PDB entry 7V2O | electron microscopy, 3.50 A resolution | chains A and N of the 22 polymer chains in the assembly

== Chain A ==
Molecule: 16s ribosomal RNA
From: Thermus thermophilus HB8
Sequence (1522 nucleotides; each row starts with the number of its first residue):
     1 UUUGUUGGAGAGUUUGAUCCUGGCUCAGGGUGAACGCUGGCGGCGUGCCU
    51 AAGACAUGCAAGUCGUGCGGGCCGCGGGGUUUUACUCCGUGGUCAGCGGC
   101 GGACGGGUGAGUAACGCGUGGGUGACCUACCCGGAAGAGGGGGACAACCC
   151 GGGGAAACUCGGGCUAAUCCCCCAUGUGGACCCGCCCCUUGGGGUGUGUC
   201 CAAAGGGCUUUGCCCGCUUCCGGAUGGGCCCGCGUCCCAUCAGCUAGUUG
   251 GUGGGGUAAUGGCCCACCAAGGCGACGACGGGUAGCCGGUCUGAGAGGAU
   301 GGCCGGCCACAGGGGCACUGAGACACGGGCCCCACUCCUACGGGAGGCAG
   351 CAGUUAGGAAUCUUCCGCAAUGGGCGCAAGCCUGACGGAGCGACGCCGCU
   401 UGGAGGAAGAAGCCCUUCGGGGUGUAAACUCCUGAACCCGGGACGAAACC
   451 CCCGACGAGGGGACUGACGGUACCGGGGUAAUAGCGCCGGCCAACUCCGU
   501 GCCAGCAGCCGCGGUAAUACGGAGGGCGCGAGCGUUACCCGGAUUCACUG
   551 GGCGUAAAGGGCGUGUAGGCGGCCUGGGGCGUCCCAUGUGAAAGACCACG
   601 GCUCAACCGUGGGGGAGCGUGGGAUACGCUCAGGCUAGACGGUGGGAGAG
   651 GGUGGUGGAAUUCCCGGAGUAGCGGUGAAAUGCGCAGAUACCGGGAGGAA
   701 CGCCGAUGGCGAAGGCAGCCACCUGGUCCACCCGUGACGCUGAGGCGCGA
   751 AAGCGUGGGGAGCAAACCGGAUUAGAUACCCGGGUAGUCCACGCCCUAAA
   801 CGAUGCGCGCUAGGUCUCUGGGUCUCCUGGGGGCCGAAGCUAACGCGUUA
   851 AGCGCGCCGCCUGGGGAGUACGGCCGCAAGGCUGAAACUCAAAGGAAUUG
   901 ACGGGGGCCCGCACAAGCGGUGGAGCAUGUGGUUUAAUUCGAAGCAACGC
   951 GAAGAACCUUACCAGGCCUUGACAUGCUAGGGAACCCGGGUGAAAGCCUG
  1001 GGGUGCCCCGCGAGGGGAGCCCUAGCACAGGUGCUGCAUGGCCGUCGUCA
  1051 GCUCGUGCCGUGAGGUGUUGGGUUAAGUCCCGCAACGAGCGCAACCCCCG
  1101 CCGUUAGUUGCCAGCGGUUCGGCCGGGCACUCUAACGGGACUGCCCGCGA
  1151 AAGCGGGAGGAAGGAGGGGACGACGUCUGGUCAGCAUGGCCCUUACGGCC
  1201 UGGGCGACACACGUGCUACAAUGCCCACUACAAAGCGAUGCCACCCGGCA
  1251 ACGGGGAGCUAAUCGCAAAAAGGUGGGCCCAGUUCGGAUUGGGGUCUGCA
  1301 ACCCGACCCCAUGAAGCCGGAAUCGCUAGUAAUCGCGGAUCAGCCAUGCC
  1351 GCGGUGAAUACGUUCCCGGGCCUUGUACACACCGCCCGUCACGCCAUGGG
  1401 AGCGGGCUCUACCCGAAGUCGCCGGGAGCCUACGGGCAGGCGCCGAGGGU
  1451 AGGGCCCGUGACUGGGGCGAAGUCGUAACAAGGUAGCUGUACCGGAAGGU
  1501 GCGGCUGGAUCACCUCCUUUCU
Unresolved in the structure: 1-4, 775-778, 1381-1386, 1477-1484, 1510-1522
From the paper describing this entry:
  - mutagenesis - A901G: decreased catalytic activity

== Chain N ==
Protein: 30S ribosomal protein S14 type Z
From: Thermus thermophilus HB8
UniProtKB: P0DOY6 (RS14Z_THET8); residue numbers follow UniProt; this construct covers 1-61
Chain sequence (61 residues; each row starts with the number of its first residue):
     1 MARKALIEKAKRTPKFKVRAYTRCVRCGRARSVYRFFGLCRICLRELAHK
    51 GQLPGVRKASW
Unresolved in the structure: 1
Swiss-Prot annotation at these positions:
  - binding site (Zn(2+)): Cys24, Cys27, Cys40, Cys43

== How chain A and chain N interact ==
Residue-residue contacts - 65 pairs, chain A then chain N:
  G951(A) with Arg29(N), phosphate contact; Arg41(N), hydrogen bond to the phosphate
  A952(A) with Arg29(N), salt bridge to the phosphate; Arg31(N), base contact; Ser32(N), phosphate contact; Arg41(N), salt bridge to the phosphate
  A953(A) with Ser32(N), hydrogen bond to the sugar; Tyr34(N), base contact
  G954(A) with Arg31(N), phosphate contact
  A955(A) with Arg31(N), salt bridge to the phosphate
  C957(A) with Val18(N), base contact; Arg19(N), base contact
  C958(A) with Lys9(N), sugar contact; Arg19(N), sugar contact; Tyr21(N), base contact
  U959(A) with Leu6(N), phosphate contact
  U960(A) with Leu6(N), phosphate contact; Arg23(N), salt bridge to the phosphate
  A961(A) with Arg3(N), salt bridge to the phosphate; Leu6(N), phosphate contact
  A972(A) with Ala5(N), base contact; Glu8(N), sugar contact; Arg12(N), hydrogen bond to the sugar
  C973(A) with Glu8(N), sugar contact
  G1030(A) with Lys4(N), salt bridge to the phosphate
  G1031(A) with Arg3(N), phosphate contact; Lys4(N), hydrogen bond to the phosphate
  U1032(A) with Ala2(N), base contact; Arg3(N), hydrogen bond to the sugar
  C1042(A) with Arg45(N), hydrogen bond to the phosphate
  C1043(A) with Arg45(N), salt bridge to the phosphate
  C1097(A) with Ser60(N), hydrogen bond to the sugar
  C1098(A) with Trp61(N), sugar contact
  G1168(A) with Trp61(N), hydrogen bond to the base
  G1169(A) with Ser60(N), hydrogen bond to the base; Trp61(N), sugar contact
  A1170(A) with Lys58(N), hydrogen bond to the phosphate; Ser60(N), hydrogen bond to the sugar
  C1171(A) with Lys58(N), salt bridge to the phosphate
  G1184(A) with Cys27(N), hydrogen bond to the sugar; Arg29(N), hydrogen bond to the sugar; Ile42(N), base contact; Cys43(N), base contact; Glu46(N), hydrogen bond to the base
  C1185(A) with Ala2(N), phosphate contact; Cys27(N), sugar contact
  G1198(A) with Arg3(N), salt bridge to the phosphate; Ala5(N), sugar contact
  C1200(A) with Lys9(N), phosphate contact
  U1201(A) with Arg19(N), salt bridge to the phosphate
  G1298(A) with Val18(N), sugar contact
  C1299(A) with Phe16(N), stacking on the base; Lys17(N), phosphate contact; Val18(N), base contact; Arg19(N), base contact
  A1300(A) with Val18(N), base contact
  A1339(A) with Tyr34(N), sugar contact
  U1340(A) with Val33(N), sugar contact; Arg35(N), salt bridge to the phosphate
  C1341(A) with Thr22(N), hydrogen bond to the phosphate; Arg35(N), salt bridge to the phosphate
  A1342(A) with Val18(N), base contact; Arg35(N), salt bridge to the phosphate
  G1351(A) with Trp61(N), phosphate contact
  C1352(A) with Trp61(N), hydrogen bond to the phosphate
Other interface residues (no listed pair), chain A (39 interface residues in all): G1041, C1199
Other interface residues (no listed pair), chain N (33 interface residues in all): Arg26, Phe36, Ala59

== Summary ==
39 residues of chain A and 33 residues of chain N are in contact, with 16 hydrogen bonds, 13 salt bridges and
1 aromatic stacking contact. Among the polar pairs are G1168(A)-Trp61(N), G1169(A)-Ser60(N) and
G1184(A)-Glu46(N). UniProt lists 4 Zn2+-binding residues on chain N. From the paper: A901G of chain A reduces
catalytic activity.
Chain A is 16s ribosomal RNA and chain N is 30S ribosomal protein S14 type Z, both from Thermus thermophilus
HB8; the structure, T.thermophilus 30S ribosome with KsgA, class K4, was determined by electron microscopy,
deposited together with 7V2L, 7V2M, 7V2N, 7V2P and 7V2Q.
